8SWH - chains A and H of the 3 polymer chains in the assembly; structure by electron microscopy, 3.88 A resolution.

== Chain A ==
Protein: Spike glycoprotein
Source organism: Severe acute respiratory syndrome coronavirus 2
UniProt: P0DTC2 (SPIKE_SARS2); residue numbers follow UniProt; this construct covers 1-1208
Amino-acid sequence (1280 residues; row label = number of the first residue in the row):
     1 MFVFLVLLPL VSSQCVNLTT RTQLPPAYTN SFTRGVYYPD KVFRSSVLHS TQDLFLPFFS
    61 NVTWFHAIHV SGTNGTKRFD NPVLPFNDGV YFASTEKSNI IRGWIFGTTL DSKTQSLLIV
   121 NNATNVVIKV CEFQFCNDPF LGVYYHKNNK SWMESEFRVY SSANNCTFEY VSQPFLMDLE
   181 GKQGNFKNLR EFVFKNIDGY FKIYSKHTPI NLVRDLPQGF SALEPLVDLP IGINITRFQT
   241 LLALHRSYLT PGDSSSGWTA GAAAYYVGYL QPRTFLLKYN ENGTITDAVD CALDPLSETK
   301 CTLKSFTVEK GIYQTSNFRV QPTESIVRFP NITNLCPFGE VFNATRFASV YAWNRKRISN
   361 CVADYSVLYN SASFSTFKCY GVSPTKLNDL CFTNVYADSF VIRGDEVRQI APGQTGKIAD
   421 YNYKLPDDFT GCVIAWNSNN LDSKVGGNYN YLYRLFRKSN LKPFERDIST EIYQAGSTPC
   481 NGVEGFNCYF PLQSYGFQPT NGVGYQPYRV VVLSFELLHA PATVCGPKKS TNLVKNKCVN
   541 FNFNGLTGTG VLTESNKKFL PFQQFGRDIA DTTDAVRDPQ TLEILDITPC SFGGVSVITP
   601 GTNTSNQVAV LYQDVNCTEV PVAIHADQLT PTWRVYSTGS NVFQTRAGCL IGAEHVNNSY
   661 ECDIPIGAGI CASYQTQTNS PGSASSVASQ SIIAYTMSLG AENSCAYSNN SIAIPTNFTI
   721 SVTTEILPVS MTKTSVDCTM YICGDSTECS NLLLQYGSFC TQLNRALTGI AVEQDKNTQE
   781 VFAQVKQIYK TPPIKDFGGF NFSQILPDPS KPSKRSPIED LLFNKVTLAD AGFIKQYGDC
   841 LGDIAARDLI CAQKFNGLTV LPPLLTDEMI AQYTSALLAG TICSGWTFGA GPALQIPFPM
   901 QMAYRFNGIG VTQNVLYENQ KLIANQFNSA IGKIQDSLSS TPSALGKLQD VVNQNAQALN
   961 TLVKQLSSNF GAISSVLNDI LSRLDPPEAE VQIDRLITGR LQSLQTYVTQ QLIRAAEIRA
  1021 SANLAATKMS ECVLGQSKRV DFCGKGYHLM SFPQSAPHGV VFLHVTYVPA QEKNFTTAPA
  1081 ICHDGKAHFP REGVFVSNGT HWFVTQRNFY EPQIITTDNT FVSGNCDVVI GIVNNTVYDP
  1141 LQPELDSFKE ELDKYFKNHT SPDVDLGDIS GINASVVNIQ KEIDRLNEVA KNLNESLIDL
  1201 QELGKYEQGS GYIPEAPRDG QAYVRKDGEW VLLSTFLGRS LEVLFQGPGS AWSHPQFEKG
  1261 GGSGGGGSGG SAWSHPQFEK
Disordered / not traced: 1-14, 29-60, 87-89, 182-185, 193-204, 217-233, 270-1280
Sequence notes: engineered mutation Gly682 (Arg in P0DTC2), Ser683 (Arg in P0DTC2), Ser685 (Arg in P0DTC2), Cys705 (Val in P0DTC2), Pro817 (Phe in P0DTC2), Cys883 (Thr in P0DTC2), Pro892 (Ala in P0DTC2), Pro899 (Ala in P0DTC2), Pro942 (Ala in P0DTC2), Pro986 (Lys in P0DTC2), Pro987 (Val in P0DTC2); expression tag (1209-1280)
Disulfide bonds: Cys15-Cys136, Cys131-Cys166
Covalently attached groups: N-acetylglucosamine (NAG) linked to Asn17, Asn122, Asn149
Curated features (UniProtKB/Swiss-Prot):
  - region: Asn280 to Cys301 (Putative superantigen), Arg403 to Asp405 (Integrin-binding motif), Asn448 to Phe456 (Immunodominant HLA epitope recognized by the CD8+), Pro681, Ala684 (Putative superantigen), Ser816 to Tyr837 (Fusion peptide 1), Lys835 to Phe855 (Fusion peptide 2), Asp1163 to Glu1202 (Heptad repeat 2)
  - site: Arg815, Ser816 (Cleavage)
  - glycosylation: Asn17 (N-linked (GlcNAc...) (complex) asparagine), Asn61 (N-linked (GlcNAc...) (hybrid) asparagine), Asn74 (N-linked (GlcNAc...) (complex) asparagine), Asn122 (N-linked (GlcNAc...) (hybrid) asparagine), Asn149 (N-linked (GlcNAc...) (complex) asparagine), Asn165 (N-linked (GlcNAc...) (complex) asparagine), Asn234 (N-linked (GlcNAc...) (high mannose) asparagine), Asn282 (N-linked (GlcNAc...) (complex) asparagine), Thr323 (O-linked (GalNAc) threonine), Ser325 (O-linked (HexNAc...) serine), Asn331 (N-linked (GlcNAc...) (complex) asparagine), Asn343 (N-linked (GlcNAc...) (complex) asparagine), Asn603 (N-linked (GlcNAc...) (hybrid) asparagine), Asn616 (N-linked (GlcNAc...) (complex) asparagine), Asn657 (N-linked (GlcNAc...) (complex) asparagine), Thr676 (O-linked (GlcNAc...) threonine), Thr678 (O-linked (GlcNAc...) threonine), Asn709 (N-linked (GlcNAc...) (high mannose) asparagine), Asn717 (N-linked (GlcNAc...) (hybrid) asparagine), Asn801 (N-linked (GlcNAc...) (hybrid) asparagine) and 6 more in UniProt
  - natural variant: Leu5 (L5F: In strain: Iota/B.1.526), Ser13 (S13I: In strain: Epsilon/B.1.427/B.1.429), Leu18 (L18F: In strain: Beta/B.1.351, Gamma/P.1 and 1 more), Thr19 (T19I: In strain: Omicron/BQ.1.1, Omicron/XBB.1.5 and 1 more; T19R: In strain: Delta/B.1.617.2, Omicron/BA.2 and 4 more), Thr20 (T20N: In strain: Gamma/P.1), Leu24 to Ala27 (sequence variant, change not given here; In strain: Omicron/BA.2, Omicron/BA.2.12.1 and 6 more), Pro26 (P26S: In strain: Gamma/P.1), Gln52 (Q52H: In strain: Omicron/EG.5.1), Ala67 (A67V: In strain: Eta/B.1.525, Omicron/BA.1), His69 to Val70 (deletion: In strain: Alpha/B.1.1.7, Eta/B.1.525 and 5 more), Gly75 (G75V: In strain: Lambda/C.37), Thr76 (T76I: In strain: Lambda/C.37), 82 further natural variant entries in UniProt
  - mutagenesis: His69 to Val70 (Increased incorporation of cleaved spike into virions), Asn121 (N121Q: Partial loss of biliverdin affinity), Arg190 (R190K: Partial loss of biliverdin affinity), Asn234 (N234Q: Increased resistance to neutralizing antibodies), Asn331 (N331Q: Reduced viral infectivity), Asn343 (N343Q: Reduced viral infectivity), Leu452 (L452R: Increased resistance to neutralizing antibodies. Decreases HLA binding to NF9 epitope. Increased binding affinity to human ACE2), Tyr453 (Y453F: Decreased HLA binding to NF9 epitope. Increased binding affinity to human ACE2), Ala475 (A475V: Increased resistance to neutralizing antibodies), Val483 (V483A: Increased resistance to neutralizing antibodies), Glu484 (E484D: Increased replication in human TMEM106B overexpressing cells), Phe490 (F490L: Increased resistance to neutralizing antibodies and human covalescent sera neutralization), 12 further mutagenesis entries in UniProt

== Chain H ==
Protein: TXG-0078 Fab Heavy chain
Source organism: Homo sapiens
Notes: antibody fragment or engineered binder
Amino-acid sequence (147 residues; row label = number of the first residue in the row; a row labelled like 82A-82C holds insertion residues (82A, then the next letters in order); numbers below 1 keep their minus sign (Met-18 is residue -18)):
   -18 MDCTWRILFL VAAATGTHAQ VQVIQSGAEV KKPGASVKVS CKVSGYTLTE LSIHWVRQAP
    42 GKGLEWMGGF D
   52A P
    53 EDAETIYAQQ FQGRVSMTED TSTDTAYMEL
82A-82C SSL
    83 RSEDTAVYYC ATAFAITT
100A-100K VGTNYYYYYGM
   101 DVWGQGTTVT VSS
Disordered / not traced: -18 to 0, 111-113
Disulfide bonds: Cys22-Cys92
Reported in the primary citation:
  - contacts within the chain: Tyr27-Phe96

== Chain A / chain H interface ==
Residue-residue contacts (41; chain A residue first):
  Tyr144(A) with Thr30(H); Glu31(H)
  Tyr145(A) with Thr30(H); Glu31(H); Ile98(H), hydrophobic; Tyr100E(H), hydrophobic
  His146(A) with Thr30(H)
  Lys147(A) with Leu29(H); Thr30(H), hydrogen bond (backbone-backbone); Leu32(H); Phe51(H); Ala55(H); Glu71(H), salt bridge; Ala97(H)
  Asn148(A) with Phe51(H)
  Lys150(A) with Pro52A(H); Glu53(H); Ala55(H); Tyr100G(H), hydrogen bond
  Trp152(A) with Ile98(H), hydrophobic; Tyr100E(H)
  Arg246(A) with Gly26(H), hydrogen bond (side chain-backbone); Tyr27(H); Glu31(H), salt bridge
  Ser247(A) with Thr100(H)
  Tyr248(A) with Tyr27(H), hydrophobic; Glu31(H), hydrogen bond; Phe96(H), hydrophobic; Ile98(H); Thr99(H), hydrogen bond (backbone-side chain); Thr100(H), hydrogen bond (backbone-side chain)
  Leu249(A) with Phe96(H)
  Thr250(A) with Phe96(H)
  Pro251(A) with Gln1(H); Val2(H), hydrogen bond (backbone-backbone); Phe96(H); Asp101(H); Val102(H), hydrophobic
  Gly252(A) with Gln1(H)
  Asp253(A) with Gln1(H), hydrogen bond
  Ser256(A) with Tyr27(H)
Also at the interface, not in a pair above, chain H (23 interface residues in all): Ala95
The authors on this interface:
  - specific contacts: His146(A)-Thr30(H), Lys147(A)-Glu71(H) (salt bridge), Lys150(A)-Tyr100G(H) (hydrogen bond), Arg246(A)-Tyr27(H), Arg246(A)-Glu31(H), Pro251(A)-Phe96(H)
  - epitope / paratope residues, chain A: His146(A), Lys147(A), Lys150(A), Arg246(A), Pro251(A)
  - epitope / paratope residues, chain H: Tyr27(H), Thr30(H), Glu31(H), Glu71(H), Phe96(H), Tyr100G(H)

== In short ==
16 residues of chain A face 23 of chain H across their interface; the contacts include 8 hydrogen bonds and 2
salt bridges. Among the polar pairs are Lys147(A)-Glu71(H), Arg246(A)-Glu31(H) and Lys150(A)-Tyr100G(H). The
authors report contacts between His146(A) and Thr30(H), Arg246(A) and Tyr27(H) and Arg246(A) and Glu31(H)
among others; a salt bridge between Lys147(A) and Glu71(H); a hydrogen bond between Lys150(A) and Tyr100G(H).
The paper reports epitope/paratope residues His146(A), Lys147(A) and Tyr27(H) among others; contacts within
the chain involving Phe96(H) and Tyr27(H).
Chain A is Spike glycoprotein (Severe acute respiratory syndrome coronavirus 2) and chain H is TXG-0078 Fab
Heavy chain (Homo sapiens); the structure, Local refinement of SARS-CoV-2 (HP-GSAS-Mut7) spike NTD in complex
with TXG-0078 Fab, was determined by electron microscopy.
